PDB entry 5C0W | X-ray diffraction, 4.60 A resolution (low resolution: residue-level contacts below are approximate; hydrogen-bond / salt-bridge calls are withheld) | chains A and G of the 14 polymer chains in the assembly

Chain A:
Molecule: Exosome complex component RRP45
Source organism: Saccharomyces cerevisiae (strain ATCC 204508 / S288c)
Notes: fragment: Exosome complex component RRP45
UniProtKB: Q05636 (RRP45_YEAST); numbering as in UniProt (aligned over 1-305)
Amino-acid sequence (305 residues; numbered 1 to 305; the number before each row is that of its first residue):
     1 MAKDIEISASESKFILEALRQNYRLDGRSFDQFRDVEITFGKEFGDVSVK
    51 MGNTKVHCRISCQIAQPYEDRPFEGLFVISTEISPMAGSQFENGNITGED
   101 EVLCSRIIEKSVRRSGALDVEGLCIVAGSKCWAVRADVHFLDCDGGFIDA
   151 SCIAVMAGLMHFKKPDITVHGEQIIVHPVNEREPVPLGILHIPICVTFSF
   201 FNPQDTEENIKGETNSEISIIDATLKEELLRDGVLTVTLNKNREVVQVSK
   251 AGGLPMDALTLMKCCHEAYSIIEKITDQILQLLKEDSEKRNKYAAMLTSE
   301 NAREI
Disordered / not traced: 1-2, 301-305

Chain G:
Molecule: Exosome complex component RRP40
Source organism: Saccharomyces cerevisiae (strain ATCC 204508 / S288c)
Notes: fragment: Exosome complex component RRP40
UniProtKB: Q08285 (RRP40_YEAST); residues 1-240 here = UniProt positions 1-240
Amino-acid sequence (243 residues; numbered -2 to 240; the number before each row is that of its first residue; numbers below 1 keep their minus sign (Gly-2 is residue -2)):
    -2 GPHMSTFIFPGDSFPVDPTTPVKLGPGIYCDPNTQEIRPVNTGVLHVSAK
    48 GKSGVQTAYIDYSSKRYIPSVNDFVIGVIIGTFSDSYKVSLQNFSSSVSL
    98 SYMAFPNASKKNRPTLQVGDLVYARVCTAEKELEAEIECFDSTTGRDAGF
   148 GILEDGMIIDVNLNFARQLLFNNDFPLLKVLAAHTKFEVAIGLNGKIWVK
   198 CEELSNTLACYRTIMECCQKNDTAAFKDIAKRQFKEILTVKEE
Disordered / not traced: -2 to 2, 239-240
Sequence notes: expression tag (-2 to 0)

Chain A / chain G interface:
Contacting residue pairs (34):
  Lys3(A) with Phe91(G)
  Ile5(A) with Asn90(G)
  Glu6(A) with Ile77(G); Asn90(G)
  Ser8(A) with Val75(G); Gly116(G); Leu118(G); Ile155(G)
  Ala9(A) with Gly116(G)
  Ser10(A) with Leu118(G); Asp152(G); Gly153(G)
  Glu11(A) with Met154(G); Ile155(G)
  Phe14(A) with Gly153(G); Met154(G); Leu201(G); Thr204(G); Leu205(G)
  Glu17(A) with Leu201(G)
  Ala18(A) with Leu201(G)
  Gln21(A) with Leu201(G)
  Tyr23(A) with Leu205(G); Val237(G); Lys238(G)
  Arg24(A) with Leu205(G); Arg209(G)
  Leu25(A) with Met154(G); Tyr208(G); Arg209(G)
  Gly27(A) with Arg209(G)
  Ser89(A) with Phe91(G)
  Gln90(A) with Phe91(G)
  Lys226(A) with Tyr208(G)
Other interface residues (no listed pair), chain A (19 interface residues in all): Lys13
Other interface residues (no listed pair), chain G (23 interface residues in all): Ser87, Asp117, Leu150, Asp157, Ser202, Ile234

Summary:
The interface between chain A and chain G involves 19 residues on one side and 23 on the other.
Chain A is Exosome complex component RRP45 and chain G is Exosome complex component RRP40, both from
Saccharomyces cerevisiae (strain ATCC 204508 / S288c); the structure, Structure of a 12-subunit nuclear
exosome complex bound to single-stranded RNA substrates, was determined by X-ray diffraction, deposited
together with 5C0X and 5C0Y.
